Entry 4JI7 (X-ray diffraction, 3.50 A resolution); this record covers chains A and K of the 21 polymer chains in the assembly.

== Chain A ==
Molecule: 16S rRNA
Organism: Thermus thermophilus
Sequence (1522 nucleotides; row label = number of the first residue in the row; note: 42 numbers in that range are skipped by the numbering (no residue carries them; nothing is unmodelled there); a row labelled like 190A-190L holds insertion residues (190A, then the next letters in order); numbering starts at 0):
     0 UUUGUUGGAGAGUUUGAUCCUGGCUCAGGGUGAACGCUGGCGGCGUGCCU
    50 AAGACAUGCAAGUCGUGCGGG
    73 CCGCGGGGUUUU
    88 ACUCCG
    95 UGGUC
   101 AGCGGCGGACGGGUGAGUAACGCGUGGGU
  129A G
   130 ACCUACCCGGAAGAGGGGGACAACCCGGGGAAACUCGGGCUAAUCCCCCA
   180 UGUGGACCCGC
190A-190L CCCUUGGGGUGU
   191 GUCCAAAGGGCUUU
   216 GCCCGCUUCCGGAUGGGCCCGCGUCCCAUCAGCUAGUUGGUGGGGUAAUG
   266 GCCCACCAAGGCGACGACGGGUAGCCGGUCUGAGAGGAUGGCCGGCCACA
   316 GGGGCACUGAGACACGGGCCCCACUCCUACGGGAGGCAGCAGUUAGGAAU
   366 CUUCCGCAAUGGGCGCAAGCCUGACGGAGCGACGCCGCUUGGAGGAAGAA
   416 GCCCUUCGGGGUGUAAACUCCUGAA
   442 CCCGGGACGAAACCCCCGACGA
   474 GGGGACUGACGGUACCGGG
   494 GUAAUAGCGCCGGCCAACUCCGUGCCAGCAGCCGCGGUAAUACGGAGGGC
   544 GCGAGCGUUACCCGGAUUCACUGGGCGUAAAGGGCGUGUAGGCGGCCUGG
   594 GGCGUCCCAUGUGAAAGACCACGGCUCAACCGUGGGGGAGCGUGGGAUAC
   644 GCUCAGGCUAGACGGUGGGAGAGGGUGGUGGAAUUCCCGGAGUAGCGGUG
   694 AAAUGCGCAGAUACCGGGAGGAACGCCGAUGGCGAAGGCAGCCACCUGGU
   744 CCACCCGUGACGCUGAGGCGCGAAAGCGUGGGGAGCAAACCGGAUUAGAU
   794 ACCCGGGUAGUCCACGCCCUAAACGAUGCGCGCUAGGUCUCUGGGUCU
   848 CCUGGGGGCCGAAGCUAACGCGUUAAGCGCGCCGCCUGGGGAGUACGGCC
   898 GCAAGGCUGAAACUCAAAGGAAUUGACGGGGGCCCGCACAAGCGGUGGAG
   948 CAUGUGGUUUAAUUCGAAGXAACGCGAAGAACCUUACCAGGCCUUGACAU
   998 GCUAGG
 1003A G
  1004 AACCCGGGUGAAAGCCUGGGGUGCCCC
1030A-1030D GCGA
  1031 GGGGAGCCCUAGCACAGGUGCUGCAUGGCCGUCGUCAGCUCGUGCCGUGA
  1081 GGUGUUGGGUUAAGUCCCGCAACGAGCGCAACCCCCGCCGUUAGUUGCCA
  1131 GCGGUUCGGCCGGGCACUCUAACGGGACUGCCCGCGAAA
  1171 GCGGGAGGAAGGAGGGGACGACGUCUGGUCAGCAUGGCCCUUACGGCCUG
  1221 GGCGACACACGUGCUACAAUGCCCACUACAAAGCGAUGCCACCCGGCAAC
  1271 GGGGAGCUAAUCGCAAAAAGGUGGGCCCAGUUCGGAUUGGGGUCUGCAAC
  1321 CCGACCCCAUGAAGCCGGAAUCGCUAGUAAUCGCGGAUCAG
 1361A C
  1362 CAUGCCGCGGUGAAUACGUUCCCGGGCCUUGUACACACXGCCXGUXACGC
  1412 CAUGGGAGCGGGCUCUACCCGAAGUCGCCGGG
  1446 AGCCUACGGG
  1459 CAGGCGCCGAGGGUAGGGCCCGUGACUGGGGCGAAGUCGUAACAAGGUAG
  1509 CUGUACCGGAAGGUGCGGCUGGAUCCACUCCUUUCU
Unresolved in the structure: 0-2, 1534-1538
Sequence notes: conflict C1534 (A2157 in M26923.1), A1535 (C2158 in M26923.1)
Modified positions: PSU (pseudouridine-5'-monophosphate) at position 516, 7MG (7N-methyl-8-hydroguanosine-5'-monophosphate) at position 527, M2G (N2-dimethylguanosine-5'-monophosphate) at position 966, 5MC (5-methylcytidine-5'-monophosphate) at position 967, 2MG (2N-methylguanosine-5'-monophosphate) at position 1207, 5MC (5-methylcytidine-5'-monophosphate) at position 1400, 4OC (4n,o2'-methylcytidine-5'-monophosphate) at position 1402, 5MC (5-methylcytidine-5'-monophosphate) at position 1404, 5MC (5-methylcytidine-5'-monophosphate) at position 1407, UR3 (3-methyluridine-5'-monophoshate) at position 1498, MA6 (6N-dimethyladenosine-5'-monophoshate) at position 1518, MA6 (6N-dimethyladenosine-5'-monophoshate) at position 1519, PSU (pseudouridine-5'-monophosphate) at position 1540, PSU (pseudouridine-5'-monophosphate) at position 1541
Bound ions: Mg2+ site 1 near U12 (its only coordinating residue here); Mg2+ site 2: G15, U920; Mg2+ site 3: C58, U387; Mg2+ site 4: A59, U387; Mg2+ site 5 near G61 (its only coordinating residue here); Mg2+ site 6 near U83 (its only coordinating residue here); Mg2+ site 7: G107, G324; Mg2+ site 8 near A109 (its only coordinating residue here); Mg2+ site 9: C110, G377; Mg2+ site 10 near G111 (its only coordinating residue here); Mg2+ site 11: G117, G289; Mg2+ site 12: C121, G124, U125, G236; 98 more Mg2+ sites not listed
From the paper describing this entry:
  - conformationally variable residues (order/disorder transition, register shift): A1408, C1409, G1410 to G1415, G1491, A1492, A1493, G1494
  - mutagenesis - C1490U: increased growth

== Chain K ==
Protein: Ribosomal protein S11
Organism: Thermus thermophilus
Reference sequence: P80376 (RS11_THET8); numbering as in UniProt (aligned over 1-129)
Amino-acid sequence (129 residues; numbered 1 to 129; the number before each row is that of its first residue):
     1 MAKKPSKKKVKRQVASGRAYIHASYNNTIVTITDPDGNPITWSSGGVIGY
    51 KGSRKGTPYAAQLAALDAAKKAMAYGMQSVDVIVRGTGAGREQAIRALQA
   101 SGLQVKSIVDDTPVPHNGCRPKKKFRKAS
Unresolved in the structure: 1-10, 127-129
Bound ions: Mg2+: Asn26 (shared with G691(A), U692(A) of chain A)

== Chain A / chain K interface ==
Contacting residue pairs (78):
  G674(A) with His116(K), base contact
  A675(A) with Val114(K), hydrogen bond to the sugar; Pro115(K), base contact; His116(K), hydrogen bond to the base; Gly118(K), base contact
  A676(A) with Pro113(K), sugar contact; Pro115(K), sugar contact
  U677(A) with Cys119(K), hydrogen bond to the base
  G683(A) with Asn38(K), hydrogen bond to the base; Pro39(K), base contact
  A684(A) with Arg12(K), hydrogen bond to the phosphate; Asn38(K), sugar contact; Pro39(K), hydrogen bond to the sugar
  G685(A) with Arg12(K), salt bridge to the phosphate; Pro39(K), sugar contact; Ile40(K), phosphate contact; Trp42(K), sugar contact; Tyr75(K), hydrogen bond to the phosphate
  U686(A) with Trp42(K), hydrogen bond to the sugar
  G688(A) with Trp42(K), sugar contact; Ser44(K), hydrogen bond to the phosphate; Gly46(K), sugar contact; Val47(K), sugar contact
  C689(A) with Asn27(K), hydrogen bond to the phosphate; Ser44(K), hydrogen bond to the phosphate; Gly46(K), hydrogen bond to the phosphate; Lys55(K), salt bridge to the phosphate
  G690(A) with Asn27(K), hydrogen bond to the phosphate; Lys55(K), hydrogen bond to the base
  G691(A) with Asn26(K), hydrogen bond to the phosphate; Lys51(K), base contact; Gly52(K), base contact; Lys55(K), hydrogen bond to the base; Lys124(K), phosphate contact
  U692(A) with Asn26(K), hydrogen bond to the phosphate; Gly52(K), base contact; Ser53(K), hydrogen bond to the base; Lys124(K), salt bridge to the phosphate
  A694(A) with Ser53(K), hydrogen bond to the phosphate
  A695(A) with Gly52(K), phosphate contact; Ser53(K), hydrogen bond to the phosphate
  A704(A) with Trp42(K), base contact
  U705(A) with Trp42(K), base contact
  A706(A) with His22(K), phosphate contact; Ile29(K), sugar contact; Thr31(K), hydrogen bond to the sugar; Pro39(K), base contact
  C707(A) with Tyr20(K), hydrogen bond to the phosphate; Thr31(K), sugar contact; Gly37(K), hydrogen bond to the sugar; Pro39(K), base contact; Arg85(K), salt bridge to the phosphate
  C708(A) with Tyr20(K), hydrogen bond to the phosphate; Asp36(K), hydrogen bond to the sugar; Gly37(K), sugar contact; Arg85(K), salt bridge to the phosphate
  G714(A) with Cys119(K), hydrogen bond to the base
  A715(A) with Gly118(K), base contact
  A716(A) with Asn117(K), hydrogen bond to the sugar; Gly118(K), base contact
  C717(A) with His116(K), sugar contact
  G718(A) with Pro115(K), sugar contact; His116(K), stacking on the base; Asn117(K), sugar contact
  A777(A) with Cys119(K), base contact
  G778(A) with Cys119(K), sugar contact; Arg120(K), hydrogen bond to the sugar
  C779(A) with Arg120(K), sugar contact; Pro121(K), sugar contact; Lys122(K), phosphate contact
  A780(A) with Lys122(K), phosphate contact; Lys123(K), hydrogen bond to the phosphate
  C797(A) with Lys124(K), phosphate contact
  G799(A) with Lys122(K), salt bridge to the phosphate
  U1522(A) with Lys123(K), phosphate contact
  G1523(A) with Lys123(K), salt bridge to the phosphate
  C1524(A) with Arg120(K), salt bridge to the phosphate
  G1525(A) with Arg120(K), salt bridge to the phosphate
Other interface residues (no listed pair), chain A (38 interface residues in all): A687, C796, G798
Other interface residues (no listed pair), chain K (40 interface residues in all): Arg18, Ser24, Thr33, Gly45, Lys71, Arg126

== Overview ==
38 residues of chain A face 40 of chain K across their interface, with 29 hydrogen bonds, 9 salt bridges and 1
aromatic stacking contact. Among the polar pairs are A675(A)-His116(K), U677(A)-Cys119(K) and
G683(A)-Asn38(K). The paper reports that C1490U of chain A increases growth; conformational variability at
A1408(A), C1409(A) and G1410(A) among others.
Chain A is 16S rRNA and chain K is Ribosomal protein S11, both from Thermus thermophilus; the structure,
Crystal Structure of 30S ribosomal subunit from Thermus thermophilus, was determined by X-ray diffraction
together with 4JI0, 4JI1, 4JI2, 4JI3, 4JI4, 4JI5, 4JI6 and 4JI8 from the same study.
